PDB entry 8J7B | electron microscopy, 3.22 A resolution | chains B and G of the 16 polymer chains in the assembly

# Chain B
Protein: Photosystem I P700 chlorophyll a apoprotein A2
Source organism: Arabidopsis thaliana
Notes: EC 1.97.1.12
Reference sequence: P56767 (PSAB_ARATH); numbering as in UniProt (aligned over 1-734)
Sequence (734 residues; numbered 1 to 734; the number before each row is that of its first residue):
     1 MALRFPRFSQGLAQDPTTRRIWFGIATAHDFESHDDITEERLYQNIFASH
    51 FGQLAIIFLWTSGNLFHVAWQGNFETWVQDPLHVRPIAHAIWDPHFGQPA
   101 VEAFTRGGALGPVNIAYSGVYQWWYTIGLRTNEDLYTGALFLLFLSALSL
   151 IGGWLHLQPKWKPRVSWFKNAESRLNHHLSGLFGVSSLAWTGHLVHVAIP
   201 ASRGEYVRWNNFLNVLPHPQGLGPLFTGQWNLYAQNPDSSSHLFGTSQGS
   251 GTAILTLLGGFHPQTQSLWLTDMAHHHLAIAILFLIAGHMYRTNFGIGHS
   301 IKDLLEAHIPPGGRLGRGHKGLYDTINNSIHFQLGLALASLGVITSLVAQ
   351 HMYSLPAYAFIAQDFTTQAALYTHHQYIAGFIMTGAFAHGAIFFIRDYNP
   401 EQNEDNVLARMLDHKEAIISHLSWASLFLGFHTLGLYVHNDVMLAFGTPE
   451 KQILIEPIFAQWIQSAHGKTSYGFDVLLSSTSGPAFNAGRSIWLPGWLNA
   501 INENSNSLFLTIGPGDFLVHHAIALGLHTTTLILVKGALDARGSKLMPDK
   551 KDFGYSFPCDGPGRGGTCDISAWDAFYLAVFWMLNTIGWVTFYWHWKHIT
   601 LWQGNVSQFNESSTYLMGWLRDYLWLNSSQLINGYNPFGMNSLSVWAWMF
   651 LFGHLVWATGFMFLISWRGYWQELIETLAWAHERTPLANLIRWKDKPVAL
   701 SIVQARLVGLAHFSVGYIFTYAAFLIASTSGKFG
Unresolved in the structure: 1-2
UniProt features mapped onto this chain:
  - binding site ([4Fe-4S] cluster): C559, C568
  - binding site (chlorophyll a): H654, M662, Y670
  - binding site (phylloquinone): W671
Metal / ion sites: chlorophyll a Mg site 1 near Q53 (its only coordinating residue here); chlorophyll a Mg site 2 near D93 (its only coordinating residue here)
Small-molecule neighbours:
  - beta-carotene (BCR), molecule 1: I21, I25, I691
  - beta-carotene (BCR), molecule 2: L54, I57, F58, G181, L182, V185, S186
  - beta-carotene (BCR), molecule 3: L65, W123, W124, I127, G138, F141, L142, L145, W209, F212
  - beta-carotene (BCR), molecule 4: L188, L222, L225, I282, L285, I286, H289, I297
  - beta-carotene (BCR), molecule 5: F332, G335, L336, A339, V343, M383, A386, F387, G390, F393, F394, A538
  - beta-carotene (BCR), molecule 6: M411, V535, L539
  - beta-carotene (BCR), molecule 7: F428, H432, T433, L436, I455, F517, H521
  - beta-carotene (BCR), molecule 8: F431, L434, G435, V438
  - beta-carotene (BCR), molecule 9: V645, W648, M649, F652, I675, L678, F719
  - beta-carotene (BCR), molecule 10: T685, P686, L687
  - chlorophyll a isomer (CL0): L620, L624, W625
  - chlorophyll a (CLA), molecule 1: F5, F8, G24, I25, A28, H29, F31, H34, S49, I56
  - chlorophyll a (CLA), molecule 2: T18, I21, W22, I675, L678, H682, I691, R692, W693, K694, D695, P697, V698
  - chlorophyll a (CLA), molecule 3: W22, F652, L655, V656, T659, M662, F663, L700, V708, A711, H712, V715
  - chlorophyll a (CLA), molecule 4: I25, A26, T27, A28, H29, D30, H331, L334, L338, F381, I382, T384, G385, A388, H389, I392, R396, Y555, W573, F576
  - chlorophyll a (CLA), molecule 5: H29, F31, Y43, I46, S49, H50, Q53, L54, R174, H178, I330, H331, Q333, L334, A337, L338, L341
  - chlorophyll a (CLA), molecule 6: H29, Q53, I56, I57, W60, L341, F381, I382
  - chlorophyll a (CLA), molecule 7: F47, F51, L148, G152, L155, H156, W161, W167
  - chlorophyll a (CLA), molecule 8: F47, H50, F51, L54, W123, W167, F168, N170, S173, R174, H177, H178, G181, L182, F183, Y358
  - chlorophyll a (CLA), molecule 9: I57, W60, T61, S118, G119, W123, V185, S186, A189, L341, I344, T345, V348, M352, Y358, L371, H374, H375, I378, I382
  - chlorophyll a (CLA), molecule 10: F58, I127, G128, L129, D134, T137, G138, F141, L145, L148, S186, A189, W190, G192, H193, H196, V197, V207, R208, W209, F212
  - chlorophyll a (CLA), molecule 11: L59, W60, G63, F66, H67, W70, Q71, H89, A90, W92
  - chlorophyll a (CLA), molecule 12: W60, N64, V68, A88, H89, N114, I115, A116, Y117, S118, V120, V645, W646, M649, F719
  - chlorophyll a (CLA), molecule 13: W60, N64, Y117, S118, A370, T373, H374, Y377, I378, F381, M649, V715, I718, F719, Y721, A722, L725, I726
  - chlorophyll a (CLA), molecule 14: H89, A90, I91, W92, D93, H95, F96, F104, N114, S644, V645, W648
  - chlorophyll a (CLA), molecule 15: W123, T126, I127, F183, S186, S187, W190, M273, H276, H277, I280, I344, L347, V348, M352, A357, Y358
  - chlorophyll a (CLA), molecule 16: W167, N170, S173, H177, T293, N294, F295
  - chlorophyll a (CLA), molecule 17: A171, R174, L175, H178, L179, F183, I301, L305, Y323, I326, N327, L336, A337, S340, I344
  - chlorophyll a (CLA), molecule 18: L175, L179, L283, F284, A287, M290, Y291, I301, L304
  - chlorophyll a (CLA), molecule 19: N176, H177, S180, V185, L285, H289, Y291, T293, F295, I297
  - chlorophyll a (CLA), molecule 20: L188, A189, T191, G192, V195, H196, F212, L213, V215, L216, P217, H218, G221, L222, Y233, L278
  - chlorophyll a (CLA), molecule 21: L225, W230, N231, Y233, A234, L255, T256, L257, H275, L278, A279, I282, L283, I492
  - chlorophyll a (CLA), molecule 22: T256, L257, G259, G260, L268, D272, M273, H275, H276, A279, I280, L283, H351, L355, W493, W497
  - chlorophyll a (CLA), molecule 23: I286, A287, H289, M290, I297, G298, H299
  - chlorophyll a (CLA), molecule 24: M290, H299, D303, L304, A307, H308
  - chlorophyll a (CLA), molecule 25: L305, H308, L315, H319, L322, I326, F332, V407, L408, M411
  - chlorophyll a (CLA), molecule 26: A307, H308, I309, P310, P311, R314, L315
  - chlorophyll a (CLA), molecule 27: R314, L315, V407, R410, M411, H414, A417, I418, H421
  - chlorophyll a (CLA), molecule 28: L336, A339, S340, V343, L347, Q350, H351, Y353, S354, L355, L508, F509
  - chlorophyll a (CLA), molecule 29: V343, S346, L347, Q350, Q376, G380, M383, F387, L527, T530, T531, L534, M583, I587
  - chlorophyll a (CLA), molecule 30: Q350, Y353, Y372, Q376, F459, A460, I463, Q464, F509, L510, I512, H520, I523, L527, V590, Y593, W594, H598
  - chlorophyll a (CLA), molecule 31: A417, H421, W424
  - chlorophyll a (CLA), molecule 32: I418, H421, L422, W424, A524, H528, T531
  - chlorophyll a (CLA), molecule 33: S420, S423, W424, L427, F431
  - chlorophyll a (CLA), molecule 34: W424, L427, F428, F431, H432
  - chlorophyll a (CLA), molecule 35: S426, L427, G430, F431, L434, L525, T529, L532, I533, L578, F581, W582
  - chlorophyll a (CLA), molecule 36: F428, L429, E456, P457, I458, F459, A460, D516, F517, H520, H521, A524, H528
  - chlorophyll a (CLA), molecule 37: H432, G435, L436, V438, H439, V442, M443, K451, I453
  - chlorophyll a (CLA), molecule 38: T433, L434, Y437, V519, A522, L525, N585, W589, F592, L616, W619, L624, S628, I632, F650, H654, W657, Y717, T720, Y721, F724
  - chlorophyll a (CLA), molecule 39: L434, V438, D441, L525, F581, W582, N585, W589, L616, L620, W657
  - chlorophyll a (CLA), molecule 40: I458, F459, W462
  - chlorophyll a (CLA), molecule 41: W462, I463, A466, H467, L477, L478, W493, W497
  - chlorophyll a (CLA), molecule 42: L477, P484, A485, A488, I492, W493
  - chlorophyll a (CLA), molecule 43: W648, L651, F652, H654, L655, W657, A658
  - chlorophyll a (CLA), molecule 44: L655, A658, T659, F661, M662, I665, S666, Y670, W671, L674
  - chlorophyll a (CLA), molecule 45: L678, A681, H682, T685, A688, I691
  - chlorophyll a (CLA), molecule 46: W680, A681, R684, T685, P686
  - phylloquinone (PQN): W22, M662, F663, S666, W667, R668, W671, A699, L700, S701, A705
  - 4Fe-4S cluster (SF4): C559, G561, P562, T567, C568, W667, R706

# Chain G
Protein: Photosystem I reaction center subunit V, chloroplastic
Source organism: Arabidopsis thaliana
Reference sequence: Q9S7N7 (PSAG_ARATH); numbering as in UniProt (aligned over 1-160)
Sequence (160 residues; row label = number of the first residue in the row):
     1 MATSASALLSPTTFSTAISHKNPNSISFHGLRPLRLGGSSSALPKLSTTG
    51 RKSSSAVVRAELSPSIVISLSTGLSLFLGRFVFFNFQRENVAKQGLPEQN
   101 GKTHFEAGDDRAKEYVSLLKSNDPIGFNIVDVLAWGSIGHIVAYYILATS
   151 SNGYDPSFFG
Unresolved in the structure: 1-61, 153-160
Metal / ion sites: chlorophyll a Mg near D123 (its only coordinating residue here)
Small-molecule neighbours:
  - beta-carotene (BCR), molecule 1: T72, L76, V132, L133, G136, S137, H140, I141, Y144
  - beta-carotene (BCR), molecule 2: Q87, A134, W135, S137, I138, I141
  - chlorophyll a (CLA), molecule 1: S65, I66, S69, H140, Y144
  - chlorophyll a (CLA), molecule 2: L76, F77, R80, F81, K120, S121, N122, D123, P124, F127, N128, I129, V132
  - chlorophyll a (CLA), molecule 3: F83, F86, Q87, N90, V91, Q94
  - chlorophyll a (CLA), molecule 4: F86, N90, Q94, I138
  - chlorophyll a (CLA), molecule 5: D109, R111, Y115
  - chlorophyll a (CLA), molecule 6: V130, L133, A134, S137
  - chlorophyll a (CLA), molecule 7: I141, Y145, A148, N152
  - chlorophyll a (CLA), molecule 8: Y145, T149, N152

# Chain B / chain G interface
Pairs across the interface (45; chain B residue first):
  R164(B) - G108(G)  hydrogen bond (side chain-backbone)
  R164(B) - D110(G)  salt bridge
  S166(B) - Q99(G)
  S166(B) - G108(G)
  S166(B) - D109(G)  hydrogen bond (side chain-backbone)
  W167(B) - D109(G)
  K169(B) - Q99(G)
  K169(B) - H104(G)
  N170(B) - H104(G)
  N170(B) - D109(G)  hydrogen bond
  E172(B) - P97(G)
  E172(B) - H104(G)  salt bridge
  L225(B) - Y144(G)
  F226(B) - Y144(G)  hydrogen bond (backbone-side chain)
  T227(B) - S65(G)
  G228(B) - L147(G)
  Q229(B) - L62(G)
  W230(B) - Y144(G)  hydrophobic
  W230(B) - A148(G)  hydrophobic
  N231(B) - S151(G)  hydrogen bond (side chain-backbone)
  R292(B) - V91(G)  hydrogen bond (side chain-backbone)
  R292(B) - Q94(G)  hydrogen bond (side chain-backbone)
  R292(B) - G95(G)
  R292(B) - L96(G)
  R292(B) - P97(G)
  R292(B) - E114(G)  salt bridge
  N294(B) - R111(G)  hydrogen bond (side chain-backbone)
  N294(B) - K113(G)
  N294(B) - E114(G)
  N294(B) - Y115(G)  hydrogen bond (backbone-backbone)
  F295(B) - Y115(G)  hydrophobic
  F295(B) - L119(G)
  F295(B) - V130(G)
  G296(B) - V91(G)
  G296(B) - E114(G)
  I297(B) - Q87(G)
  I297(B) - V130(G)  hydrophobic
  H299(B) - Q94(G)
  S300(B) - Q94(G)
  S300(B) - G95(G)
  K302(B) - E98(G)  salt bridge
  D303(B) - Q94(G)
  Y323(B) - E98(G)
  D324(B) - N100(G)  hydrogen bond (side chain-backbone)
  N328(B) - N100(G)
Also at the interface, not in a pair above, chain B (29 interface residues in all): I286, T293, L304, N327
Also at the interface, not in a pair above, chain G (30 interface residues in all): K93, A107, A112, L118, I141

# In short
The interface between chain B and chain G involves 29 residues on one side and 30 on the other; the contacts
include 10 hydrogen bonds and 4 salt bridges. Polar contacts include R164(B)-D110(G), E172(B)-H104(G) and
R292(B)-E114(G).
Chain B is Photosystem I P700 chlorophyll a apoprotein A2 and chain G is Photosystem I reaction center subunit
V, chloroplastic, both from Arabidopsis thaliana; the structure, Coordinates of Cryo-EM structure of the
Arabidopsis thaliana PSI in state 2 (PSI-ST2), was determined by electron microscopy together with 8J7A from
the same study.
